Entry 7JX4 (X-ray diffraction, 0.95 A resolution); this record covers chains B and C of the 3 polymer chains in the assembly.

== Chain B (and C) ==
Protein: Collagen mimetic peptide with N-Lysine guest
Notes: engineered mutation(s): P11(NLY); chain C of this document is another copy of the same molecule, construct and numbering; everything in this record applies to it too
Sequence (23 residues; row label = number of the first residue in the row; numbering starts at 0):
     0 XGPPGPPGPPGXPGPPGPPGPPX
Modified positions: ACE (acetyl group) at position 0, NLY (N-(4-aminobutyl)glycine) at position 11, NH2 (amino group) at position 22; Pro3, Pro6, Pro9, Pro12, Pro15, Pro18, Pro21 (4-hydroxyproline; HYP)

== Interface between chain B and chain C ==
Residue-residue contacts (50; chain B residue first):
  ACE_0(B) - ACE_0(C)
  ACE_0(B) - Gly1(C)
  Gly1(B) - ACE_0(C)
  Gly1(B) - Gly1(C)
  Gly1(B) - Pro2(C)
  Pro2(B) - Gly1(C)
  Pro2(B) - Pro2(C)
  Pro3(B) - Pro2(C)
  Pro3(B) - Pro3(C)
  Gly4(B) - Pro2(C)  hydrogen bond (backbone-backbone)
  Gly4(B) - Pro3(C)
  Gly4(B) - Gly4(C)
  Gly4(B) - Pro5(C)
  Pro5(B) - Gly4(C)
  Pro6(B) - Pro5(C)
  Gly7(B) - Pro5(C)  hydrogen bond (backbone-backbone)
  Gly7(B) - Gly7(C)
  Gly7(B) - Pro8(C)
  Pro8(B) - Gly7(C)
  Pro8(B) - Pro8(C)
  Pro9(B) - Pro8(C)
  Pro9(B) - NLY_11(C)
  Gly10(B) - Pro8(C)  hydrogen bond (backbone-backbone)
  Gly10(B) - Gly10(C)
  Gly10(B) - NLY_11(C)
  NLY_11(B) - Gly10(C)
  NLY_11(B) - NLY_11(C)
  Pro12(B) - NLY_11(C)
  Pro12(B) - Pro12(C)
  Gly13(B) - NLY_11(C)  hydrogen bond (backbone-backbone)
  Gly13(B) - Pro12(C)
  Gly13(B) - Gly13(C)
  Gly13(B) - Pro14(C)
  Pro14(B) - Gly13(C)
  Pro14(B) - Pro14(C)
  Pro15(B) - Pro14(C)
  Gly16(B) - Pro14(C)  hydrogen bond (backbone-backbone)
  Gly16(B) - Pro15(C)
  Gly16(B) - Gly16(C)
  Gly16(B) - Pro17(C)
  Pro17(B) - Gly16(C)
  Pro18(B) - Pro17(C)
  Gly19(B) - Pro17(C)  hydrogen bond (backbone-backbone)
  Gly19(B) - Gly19(C)
  Gly19(B) - Pro20(C)
  Pro20(B) - Gly19(C)
  Pro21(B) - Pro20(C)
  NH2_22(B) - Pro20(C)  hydrogen bond (backbone-backbone)
  NH2_22(B) - Pro21(C)
  NH2_22(B) - NH2_22(C)
Other interface residues (no listed pair), chain C (23 interface residues in all): Pro6, Pro9, Pro18

== Overview ==
Chain B and chain C each contribute 23 residues to their interface; the contacts include 7 hydrogen bonds.
Main-chain hydrogen bonds include Gly4(B)-Pro2(C), Gly7(B)-Pro5(C) and Gly10(B)-Pro8(C).
Chain B and chain C are both Collagen mimetic peptide with N-Lysine guest; the structure, Crystal Structure of
N-Lysine Peptoid-modified Collagen Triple Helix, was determined by X-ray diffraction together with 7JX5 from
the same study.
